Entry 7P8H (X-ray diffraction, 1.13 A resolution); this record covers chains A and C.

Chain A (and C):
Protein: Galectin
Organism: Gallus gallus
Notes: chain C of this document is another copy of the same molecule, construct and numbering; everything in this record applies to it too
UniProt: F1NZ18 (F1NZ18_CHICK); residues 2-140 here correspond to UniProt positions 1-139 (UniProt number = residue number - 1)
Sequence (139 residues; row label = number of the first residue in the row):
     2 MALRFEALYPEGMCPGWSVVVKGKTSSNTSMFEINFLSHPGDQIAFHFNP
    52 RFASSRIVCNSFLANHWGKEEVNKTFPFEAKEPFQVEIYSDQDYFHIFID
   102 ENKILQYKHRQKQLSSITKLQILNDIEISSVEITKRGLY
Unresolved in the structure: 2
From the paper describing this entry:
  - binding site for beta-D-galactopyranose: His48, Asn50, Arg52, Asn61, Glu71
  - binding site for N-acetylglucosamine: Glu71
  - binding site for alpha-D-galactopyranose: Glu34, Trp68

How chain A and chain C interact:
Pairs across the interface - 35 pairs, chain A then chain C:
  Leu4(A) - Leu9(C)  hydrophobic
  Leu4(A) - Pro11(C)
  Arg5(A) - Tyr10(C)
  Arg5(A) - Pro11(C)
  Arg5(A) - Glu12(C)  salt bridge
  Phe6(A) - Ala8(C)  hydrophobic
  Phe6(A) - Leu9(C)
  Glu7(A) - Ala8(C)
  Glu7(A) - Leu9(C)  hydrogen bond (backbone-backbone)
  Ala8(A) - Phe6(C)  hydrophobic
  Ala8(A) - Glu7(C)
  Leu9(A) - Leu4(C)  hydrophobic
  Leu9(A) - Phe6(C)
  Leu9(A) - Glu7(C)  hydrogen bond (backbone-backbone)
  Tyr10(A) - Arg5(C)
  Pro11(A) - Leu4(C)
  Pro11(A) - Arg5(C)
  Glu12(A) - Arg5(C)  salt bridge
  Ile129(A) - Trp18(C)
  Ile129(A) - Lys136(C)
  Ser130(A) - Thr135(C)
  Ser130(A) - Lys136(C)  hydrogen bond (backbone-backbone)
  Ser131(A) - Ile134(C)
  Ser131(A) - Thr135(C)  hydrogen bond
  Val132(A) - Val132(C)
  Val132(A) - Glu133(C)
  Val132(A) - Ile134(C)  hydrogen bond (backbone-backbone)
  Glu133(A) - Val132(C)
  Glu133(A) - Glu133(C)
  Ile134(A) - Ser131(C)
  Ile134(A) - Val132(C)  hydrogen bond (backbone-backbone)
  Thr135(A) - Ser130(C)
  Thr135(A) - Ser131(C)  hydrogen bond
  Lys136(A) - Ile129(C)
  Lys136(A) - Ser130(C)  hydrogen bond (backbone-backbone)
Other interface residues (no listed pair), chain A (18 interface residues in all): Trp18

In short:
Chain A and chain C each contribute 18 residues to their interface; the contacts include 8 hydrogen bonds and
2 salt bridges. Among the polar pairs are Arg5(A)-Glu12(C), Ser131(A)-Thr135(C) and Glu7(A)-Leu9(C). From the
paper: a binding site for beta-D-galactopyranose at His48(A), Asn50(A) and Arg52(A) among others; a binding
site for alpha-D-galactopyranose at Glu34(A) and Trp68(A).
Chain A and chain C are both Galectin (Gallus gallus); the structure, chicken GRIFIN bound to blood group
tetrasaccharide B (type 1), was determined by X-ray diffraction (same publication as 5JP5 and 5JPG).
